PDB entry 8XNJ | X-ray diffraction, 2.40 A resolution | chain A

[Chain A]
Molecule: Cationic trypsin
Source organism: Bos taurus
Notes: EC 3.4.21.4
Reference sequence: P00760 (TRY1_BOVIN); the construct lacks a stretch of the UniProt sequence and is renumbered around it, so the offset changes along the chain: 16-34 = UniProt 24-42; 37-67 = UniProt 43-73; 69-125 = UniProt 74-130; 127-130 = UniProt 131-134; 6 more segments
Sequence (223 residues; row label = number of the first residue in the row; note: 10 numbers in that range are skipped by the numbering (no residue carries them; nothing is unmodelled there)):
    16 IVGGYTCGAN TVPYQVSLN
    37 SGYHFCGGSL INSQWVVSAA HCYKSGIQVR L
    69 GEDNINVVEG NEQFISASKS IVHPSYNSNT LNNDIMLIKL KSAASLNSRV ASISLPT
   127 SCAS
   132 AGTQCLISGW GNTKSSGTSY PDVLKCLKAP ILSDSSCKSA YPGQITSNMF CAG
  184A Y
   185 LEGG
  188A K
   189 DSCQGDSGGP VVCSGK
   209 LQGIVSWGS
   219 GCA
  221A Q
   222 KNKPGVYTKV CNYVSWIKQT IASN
Disulfide bonds: Cys22-Cys157, Cys42-Cys58, Cys128-Cys232, Cys136-Cys201, Cys168-Cys182, Cys191-Cys220
Bound ions: Ca2+: Glu70, Asn72, Val75, Glu80
Ligand contacts: arginine (ARG): Tyr172, Asp189, Ser190, Cys191, Gln192, Gly193, Asp194, Ser195, Val213, Ser214, Trp215, Gly216, Ser217, Gly219, Cys220, Ala221, Lys224, Pro225, Gly226, Val227

[Summary]
Bound to chain A: arginine. Glu70, Asn72, Val75 and Glu80 coordinate Ca2+.
Chain A is Cationic trypsin (Bos taurus); the structure, Crystal structure of trypsin in-complex with
arginine, was determined by X-ray diffraction together with 8XNI from the same study.
